Entry 7US4 (X-ray diffraction, 2.07 A resolution); this record covers chain A.

== Chain A ==
Molecule: 3C-like proteinase
From: Severe acute respiratory syndrome coronavirus 2
Notes: EC 3.4.22.69
UniProtKB: P0DTD1 (R1AB_SARS2); residues 1-306 here correspond to UniProt positions 3264-3569 (UniProt number = residue number + 3263)
Chain sequence (307 residues; numbered 0 to 306; the number before each row is that of its first residue; numbering starts at 0):
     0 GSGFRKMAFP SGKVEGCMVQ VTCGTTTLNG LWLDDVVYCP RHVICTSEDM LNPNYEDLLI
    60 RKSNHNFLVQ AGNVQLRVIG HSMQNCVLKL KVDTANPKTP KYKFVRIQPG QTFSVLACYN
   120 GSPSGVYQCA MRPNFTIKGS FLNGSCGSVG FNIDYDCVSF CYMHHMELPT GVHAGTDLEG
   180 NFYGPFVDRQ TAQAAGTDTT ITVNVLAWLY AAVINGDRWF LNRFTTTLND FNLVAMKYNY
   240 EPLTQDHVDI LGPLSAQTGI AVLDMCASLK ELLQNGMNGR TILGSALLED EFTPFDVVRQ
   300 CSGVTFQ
Disordered / not traced: 0, 303-306
Sequence notes: expression tag (0)
Ligand contacts: O69 ((2P)-2-(isoquinolin-4-yl)-1-[(1s,3R)-3-(methylcarbamoyl)cyclobutyl]-N-[(1S)-1-(naphthalen-2-yl)ethyl]-1H-benzimidazole-7-carboxamide): S1, T26, L27, H41, C44, T45, M49, F140, L141, N142, G143, S144, C145, H163, H164, M165, E166, H172, D187, R188, Q189
What the authors report for this chain:
  - binding site for O69: H41, N142, H163
  - catalytic residues: C145 (citing earlier work)
  - mutagenesis - P168DEL (5.5-fold), P168DEL/A173V (48-fold), A173V (10-fold): decreased binding to nirmatrelvir
  - mutagenesis - P168DEL: decreased expression

== In short ==
Ligands of chain A: compound O69. From the paper: the catalytic residue C145; P168DEL, P168DEL/A173V and A173V
reduce binding to nirmatrelvir.
Chain A is 3C-like proteinase (Severe acute respiratory syndrome coronavirus 2); the structure, Sars-Cov2 Main
Protease in complex with CDD-1819, was determined by X-ray diffraction together with 7UR9 and 7URB from the
same study.
